6SGR - chains B and D of the 8 polymer chains in the assembly; structure by electron microscopy, 3.17 A resolution.

# Chain B
Name: Multidrug efflux pump subunit AcrB
Source organism: Escherichia coli K-12
UniProtKB: P31224 (ACRB_ECOLI); residues 1-1049 here = UniProt positions 1-1049
Sequence (1049 residues; row label = number of the first residue in the row):
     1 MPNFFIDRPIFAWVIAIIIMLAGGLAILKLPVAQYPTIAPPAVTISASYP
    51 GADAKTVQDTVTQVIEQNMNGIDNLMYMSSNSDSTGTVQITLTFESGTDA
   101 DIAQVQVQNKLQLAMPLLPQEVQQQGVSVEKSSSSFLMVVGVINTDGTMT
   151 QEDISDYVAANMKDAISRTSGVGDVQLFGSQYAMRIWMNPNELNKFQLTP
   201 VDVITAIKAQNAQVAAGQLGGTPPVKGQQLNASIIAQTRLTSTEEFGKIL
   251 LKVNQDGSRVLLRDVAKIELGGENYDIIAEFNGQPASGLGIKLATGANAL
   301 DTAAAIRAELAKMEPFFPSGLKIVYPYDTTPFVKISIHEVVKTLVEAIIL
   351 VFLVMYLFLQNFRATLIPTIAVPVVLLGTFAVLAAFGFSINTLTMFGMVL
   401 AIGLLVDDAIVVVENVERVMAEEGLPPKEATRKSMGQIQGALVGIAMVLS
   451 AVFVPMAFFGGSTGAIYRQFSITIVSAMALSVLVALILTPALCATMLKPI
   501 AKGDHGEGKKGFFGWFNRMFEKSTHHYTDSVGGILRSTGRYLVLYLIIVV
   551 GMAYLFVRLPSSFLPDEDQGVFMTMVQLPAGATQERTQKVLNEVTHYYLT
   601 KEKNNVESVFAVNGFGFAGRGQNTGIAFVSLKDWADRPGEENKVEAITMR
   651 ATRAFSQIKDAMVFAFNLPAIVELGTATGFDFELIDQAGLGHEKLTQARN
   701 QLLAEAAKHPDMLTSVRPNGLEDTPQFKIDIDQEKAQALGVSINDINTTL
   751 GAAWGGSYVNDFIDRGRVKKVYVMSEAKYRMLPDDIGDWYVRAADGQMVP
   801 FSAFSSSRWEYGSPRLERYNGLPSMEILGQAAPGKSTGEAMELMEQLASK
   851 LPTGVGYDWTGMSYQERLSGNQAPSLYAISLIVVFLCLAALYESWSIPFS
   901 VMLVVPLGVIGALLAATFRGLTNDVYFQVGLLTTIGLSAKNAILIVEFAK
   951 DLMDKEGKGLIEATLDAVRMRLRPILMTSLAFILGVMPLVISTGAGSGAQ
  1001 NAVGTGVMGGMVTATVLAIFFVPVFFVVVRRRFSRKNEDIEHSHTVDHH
Unresolved in the structure: 1034-1049
UniProt features mapped onto this chain:
  - mutagenesis: His-526 (H526Y: Partially restores chloramphenicol resistance to an AcrZ G30R mutant)

# Chain D
Name: DARPin
Source organism: synthetic construct
Notes: antibody fragment or engineered binder
Sequence (169 residues; row label = number of the first residue in the row):
     1 MRGSHHHHHHGSDLGKKLLEAARAGRDDEVRILMANGADVNAADVVGWTP
    51 LHLAAYWGHLEIVEVLLKNGADVNAYDTLGSTPLHLAAHFGHLEIVEVLL
   101 KNGADVNAKDDNGITPLHLAANRGHLEIVEVLLKYGADVNAQDKFGKTAF
   151 DISINNGNEDLAEILQKLN
Unresolved in the structure: 1-10, 167-169

# Interface between chain B and chain D
Residue-residue contacts (23):
  Lys-659(B) with Asp-13(D), salt bridge
  Asp-660(B) with Lys-16(D), salt bridge
  Asp-723(B) with Arg-23(D), hydrogen bond (backbone-side chain)
  Phe-727(B) with Leu-79(D), hydrophobic
  Asp-732(B) with Phe-145(D); Lys-147(D), salt bridge
  Glu-734(B) with Lys-147(D), salt bridge
  Ser-802(B) with Lys-144(D), hydrogen bond (backbone-side chain)
  Ala-803(B) with Phe-145(D)
  Phe-804(B) with Phe-145(D), hydrophobic
  Ser-806(B) with Ile-114(D); Phe-145(D)
  Ser-807(B) with Asn-112(D), hydrogen bond (backbone-side chain)
  Trp-809(B) with Val-46(D), hydrophobic; Asp-77(D); Thr-78(D), hydrogen bond; Leu-79(D)
  Glu-810(B) with Tyr-56(D)
  Tyr-811(B) with Asp-44(D); Trp-48(D), hydrophobic; Leu-53(D); Tyr-56(D), hydrogen bond (backbone-side chain); Trp-57(D), hydrophobic
Also at the interface, not in a pair above, chain B (17 interface residues in all): Glu-722, Pro-725, Arg-808
Also at the interface, not in a pair above, chain D (19 interface residues in all): His-89, Asn-155

# In short
17 residues of chain B face 19 of chain D across their interface; the contacts include 5 hydrogen bonds and 4
salt bridges. Polar contacts include Lys-659(B)/Asp-13(D), Asp-660(B)/Lys-16(D) and Asp-732(B)/Lys-147(D).
UniProt lists one mutagenesis site on chain B.
Here chain B is Multidrug efflux pump subunit AcrB (Escherichia coli K-12) and chain D is DARPin (synthetic
construct). Entry 6SGR (Cryo-EM structure of Escherichia coli AcrBZ and DARPin in Saposin A-nanodisc with
cardiolipin) was determined by electron microscopy together with 6SGS, 6SGT and 6SGU from the same study.
